3JPS - chains A and P of the 4 polymer chains in the assembly; structure by X-ray diffraction, 2.00 A resolution.

[Chain A]
Molecule: DNA polymerase beta
From: Homo sapiens
Notes: EC 2.7.7.7
UniProtKB: P06746 (DPOLB_HUMAN); residues 1-335 here = UniProt positions 1-335
Sequence (335 residues; each row starts with the number of its first residue):
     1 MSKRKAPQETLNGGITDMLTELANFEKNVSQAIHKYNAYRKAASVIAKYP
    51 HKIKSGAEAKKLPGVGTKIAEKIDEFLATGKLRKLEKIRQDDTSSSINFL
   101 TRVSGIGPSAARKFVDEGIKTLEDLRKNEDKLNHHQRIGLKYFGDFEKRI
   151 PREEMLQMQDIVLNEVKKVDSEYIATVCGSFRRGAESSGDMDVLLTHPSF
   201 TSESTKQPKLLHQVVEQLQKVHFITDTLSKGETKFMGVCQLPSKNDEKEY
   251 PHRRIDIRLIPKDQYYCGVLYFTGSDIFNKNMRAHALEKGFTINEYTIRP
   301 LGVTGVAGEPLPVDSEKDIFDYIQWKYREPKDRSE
Disordered / not traced: 1-9
Metal / ion sites: Na+ site 1: Lys60, Leu62, Val65 (shared with 1 residue of chain D); Na+ site 2: Thr101, Val103, Ile106 (shared with DG9(P) of chain P); Mg2+: Asp190, Asp192 (together with GFM); Na+ site 3: Asp190, Asp192, Asp256 (together with GFM)
Residues lining bound ligands: GFM (2'-deoxy-5'-O-[(S)-{[(S)-[(1R)-1-fluoro-1-phosphonoethyl](hydroxy)phosphoryl]oxy}(hydroxy)phosphoryl]guanosine): Arg149, Gly179, Ser180, Arg183, Ser188, Gly189, Asp190, Asp192, Tyr271, Phe272, Thr273, Gly274, Ser275, Asp276, Asn279, Arg283
Curated features (UniProtKB/Swiss-Prot):
  - region: Arg183 to Asp192 (DNA-binding)
  - active site: Lys72 (Nucleophile)
  - binding site (K(+)): Lys60, Leu62, Val65, Thr101, Val103, Ile106
  - binding site (Na(+)): Lys60, Leu62, Val65, Thr101, Val103, Ile106
  - binding site (dATP): Arg149, Ser180, Arg183, Gly189, Asp190
  - binding site (dCTP): Arg149, Ser180, Arg183, Gly189, Asp190
  - binding site (dGTP): Arg149, Ser180, Arg183, Gly189, Asp190, Asp192
  - binding site (dTTP): Arg149, Ser180, Arg183, Gly189, Asp190
  - binding site (Mg(2+)): Asp190, Asp192, Asp256
  - modified residue: Lys72 (N6-acetyllysine), Arg83 (Omega-N-methylarginine), Arg152 (Omega-N-methylarginine)
  - cross-link (Glycyl lysine isopeptide (Lys-Gly)): Lys41 (interchain with G-Cter in ubiquitin), Lys61 (interchain with G-Cter in ubiquitin), Lys81 (interchain with G-Cter in ubiquitin)
What the authors report for this chain:
  - specificity-determining residues: Arg183

[Chain P]
Molecule: 10-nt DNA strand
Sequence (10 nucleotides; numbered 1 to 10; the number before each row is that of its first residue):
     1 GCTGATGCGC
Modified residues: DOC (2',3'-dideoxycytidine-5'-monophosphate) at position 10
Metal / ion sites: Na+: DG9 (shared with Thr101(A), Val103(A), Ile106(A) of chain A)

[Chain A / chain P interface]
Pairs across the interface (13):
  Val103(A) - DG9(P)  phosphate contact
  Ser104(A) - DG9(P)  phosphate contact
  Gly105(A) - DC8(P)  phosphate contact
  Gly105(A) - DG9(P)  hydrogen bond to the phosphate
  Ile106(A) - DG9(P)  phosphate contact
  Gly107(A) - DC8(P)  hydrogen bond to the phosphate
  Pro108(A) - DC8(P)  phosphate contact
  Ser109(A) - DG7(P)  phosphate contact
  Ser109(A) - DC8(P)  hydrogen bond to the phosphate
  Ala110(A) - DC8(P)  hydrogen bond to the phosphate
  His135(A) - DG9(P)  sugar contact
  Arg254(A) - DOC_10(P)  salt bridge to the phosphate
  Asp256(A) - DOC_10(P)  sugar contact
Also at the interface, not in a pair above, chain A (14 interface residues in all): Asp190, Met236, Tyr271

[In short]
Chain A and chain P form an interface of 14 and 4 residues respectively; the contacts include 4 hydrogen bonds
and 1 salt bridge. Among the polar pairs are Gly105(A)-DG9(P), Gly107(A)-DC8(P) and Ser109(A)-DC8(P). Bound to
chain A: compound GFM. From the paper: the specificity determinant Arg183(A).
Here chain A is DNA polymerase beta (Homo sapiens) and chain P is a 10-nt DNA strand. Entry 3JPS (Ternary
complex of DNA polymerase beta with a dideoxy terminated primer and 2'-deoxyguanosine 5'-beta, gamma-fluoro
methyl ...) was determined by X-ray diffraction together with 3JPN, 3JPO, 3JPP, 3JPQ, 3JPR and 3JPT from the
same study.
